8WPK - chains B and C of the 9 polymer chains in the assembly; structure by electron microscopy, 2.70 A resolution.

== Chain B ==
Molecule: DNA polymerase processivity factor
From: Monkeypox virus
Sequence (437 residues; row label = number of the first residue in the row; numbers below 1 keep their minus sign (Met-10 is residue -10)):
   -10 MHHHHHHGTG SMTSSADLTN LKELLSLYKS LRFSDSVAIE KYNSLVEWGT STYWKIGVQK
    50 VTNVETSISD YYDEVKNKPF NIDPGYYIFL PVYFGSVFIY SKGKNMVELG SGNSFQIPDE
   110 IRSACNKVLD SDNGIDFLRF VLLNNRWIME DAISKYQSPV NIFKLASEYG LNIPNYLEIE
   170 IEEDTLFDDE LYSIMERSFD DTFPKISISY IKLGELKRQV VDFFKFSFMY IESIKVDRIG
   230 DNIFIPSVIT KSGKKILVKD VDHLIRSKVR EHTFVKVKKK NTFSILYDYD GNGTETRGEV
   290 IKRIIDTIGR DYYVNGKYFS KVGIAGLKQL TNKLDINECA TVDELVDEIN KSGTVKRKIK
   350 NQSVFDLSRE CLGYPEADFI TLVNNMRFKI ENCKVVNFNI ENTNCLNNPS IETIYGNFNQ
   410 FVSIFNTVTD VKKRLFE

== Chain C ==
Molecule: E4R Uracil-DNA glycosylase, DNA polymerase processivity factor
From: Monkeypox virus
Sequence (218 residues; row label = number of the first residue in the row):
     1 MNSVTISHAP YTITYHDDWE PVMSQLVEFY NEVASWLLRD ETSPIPDKFF IQLKQPLRNK
    61 RVCVCGIDPY PKDGTGVPFE SPNFTKKSIK EIASSISRLT GVIDYKGYNL NIIDGVIPWN
   121 YYLSCKLGET KSHAIYWDKI SKLLLQHITK HVSVLYCLGK TDFSNIRAKL ESPVTTIVGY
   181 HPAARDHQFE KDRSFEIINV LLELDNKTPI NWAQGFIY

== Chain B / chain C interface ==
Residue-residue contacts (57; chain B residue first):
  His-6(B) - Lys160(C)  hydrogen bond (side chain-backbone)
  His-6(B) - Thr161(C)  hydrogen bond (side chain-backbone)
  His-6(B) - Ser164(C)
  His-5(B) - Thr161(C)  hydrogen bond (side chain-backbone)
  His-5(B) - Ser164(C)  hydrogen bond (backbone-side chain)
  His-5(B) - Asn165(C)
  His-4(B) - Ser164(C)
  Thr-2(B) - Ser164(C)
  Gly-1(B) - Lys160(C)
  Met1(B) - Thr176(C)
  Met1(B) - Ile177(C)  hydrophobic
  Met1(B) - Val178(C)  hydrogen bond (side chain-backbone)
  Met1(B) - Ile197(C)
  Thr2(B) - Ile177(C)
  Thr2(B) - Val178(C)
  Thr2(B) - Gly179(C)
  Thr2(B) - Tyr180(C)
  Thr2(B) - Asp192(C)
  Thr2(B) - Arg193(C)  hydrogen bond (backbone-backbone)
  Thr2(B) - Ile197(C)
  Ser3(B) - Ile197(C)
  Ser4(B) - Arg193(C)  hydrogen bond
  Leu7(B) - Arg193(C)
  Leu7(B) - Glu196(C)
  Leu7(B) - Ile197(C)  hydrophobic
  Leu7(B) - Val200(C)  hydrophobic
  Leu10(B) - Ile197(C)  hydrophobic
  Leu10(B) - Val200(C)
  Leu10(B) - Leu201(C)  hydrophobic
  Leu10(B) - Leu204(C)  hydrophobic
  Lys11(B) - Val200(C)
  Leu13(B) - Leu204(C)  hydrophobic
  Leu14(B) - Glu203(C)
  Leu14(B) - Leu204(C)  hydrophobic
  Tyr17(B) - Asn206(C)  hydrogen bond
  Ser40(B) - Arg167(C)  hydrogen bond (backbone-side chain)
  Thr41(B) - Arg167(C)  hydrogen bond (backbone-side chain)
  Tyr42(B) - Arg167(C)
  Tyr42(B) - Thr176(C)
  Tyr42(B) - Ile177(C)  hydrophobic
  Tyr42(B) - Ile197(C)
  Tyr42(B) - Leu201(C)  hydrophobic
  Trp43(B) - Arg167(C)
  Trp43(B) - Leu170(C)
  Trp43(B) - Glu171(C)
  Trp43(B) - Ser172(C)
  Trp43(B) - Pro173(C)  hydrophobic
  Trp43(B) - Val174(C)
  Trp43(B) - Thr176(C)
  Lys44(B) - Pro173(C)
  Lys44(B) - Val174(C)  hydrogen bond (backbone-backbone)
  Lys44(B) - Thr175(C)  hydrogen bond (backbone-side chain)
  Ile45(B) - Thr175(C)
  Ile45(B) - Leu201(C)  hydrophobic
  Gly46(B) - Leu204(C)
  Gly46(B) - Asp205(C)
  Val47(B) - Leu204(C)
Also at the interface, not in a pair above, chain B (26 interface residues in all): Ser0, Asp6, Thr39
Also at the interface, not in a pair above, chain C (28 interface residues in all): Lys191, Ser194

== In short ==
26 residues of chain B face 28 of chain C across their interface; the contacts include 12 hydrogen bonds.
Polar pairs include His-6(B)-Lys160(C), His-6(B)-Thr161(C) and His-5(B)-Thr161(C).
Chain B is DNA polymerase processivity factor and chain C is E4R Uracil-DNA glycosylase, DNA polymerase
processivity factor, both from Monkeypox virus; the structure, Structure of monkeypox virus polymerase complex
F8-A22-E4-H5 with exgenous DNA, was determined by electron microscopy, deposited together with 8WPE, 8WPF and
8WPP.
